Entry 7MPG (electron microscopy, 3.40 A resolution); this record covers chains C and D of the 9 polymer chains in the assembly.

Chain C:
Protein: Fusion glycoprotein F0, Envelope glycoprotein
From: Human respiratory syncytial virus
UniProtKB: chimeric construct of A0A0X8XQD7, M1E1E4: residues 26-513 from A0A0X8XQD7 (A0A0X8XQD7_HRSV) positions 16-503 (UniProt number = residue number - 10); residues 518-546 from M1E1E4 positions 1-29 (UniProt number = residue number - 517)
Amino-acid sequence (496 residues; numbered 26 to 550; 29 numbers in that range are skipped by the numbering (no residue carries them; nothing is unmodelled there); the number before each row is that of its first residue):
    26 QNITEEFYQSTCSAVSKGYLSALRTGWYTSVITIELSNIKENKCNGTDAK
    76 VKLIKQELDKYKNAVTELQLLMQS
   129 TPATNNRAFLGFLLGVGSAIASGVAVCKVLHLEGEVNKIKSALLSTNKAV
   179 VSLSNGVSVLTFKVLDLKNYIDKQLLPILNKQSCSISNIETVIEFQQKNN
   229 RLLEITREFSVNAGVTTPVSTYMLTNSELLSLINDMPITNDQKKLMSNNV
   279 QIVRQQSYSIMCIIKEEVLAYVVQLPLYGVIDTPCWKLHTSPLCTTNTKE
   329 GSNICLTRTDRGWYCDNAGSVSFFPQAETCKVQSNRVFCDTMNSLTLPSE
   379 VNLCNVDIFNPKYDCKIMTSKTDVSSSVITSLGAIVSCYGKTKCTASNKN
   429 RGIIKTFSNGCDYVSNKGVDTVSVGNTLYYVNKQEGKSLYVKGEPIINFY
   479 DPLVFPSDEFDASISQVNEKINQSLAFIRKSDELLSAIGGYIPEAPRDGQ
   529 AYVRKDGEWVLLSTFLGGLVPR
Disordered / not traced: 129-136, 514-550
Sequence notes: conflict Thr132 (Ala93 in A0A0X8XQD7), Val152 (Ile142 in A0A0X8XQD7), Gly546 (Ser29 in M1E1E4); engineered mutation Cys155 (Ser145 in A0A0X8XQD7), Phe190 (Ser180 in A0A0X8XQD7), Leu207 (Val197 in A0A0X8XQD7), Cys290 (Ser280 in A0A0X8XQD7); linker (514-517); expression tag (547-550)
Cystine bridges: Cys37-Cys439, Cys69-Cys212, Cys155-Cys290, Cys313-Cys343, Cys322-Cys333, Cys358-Cys367, Cys382-Cys393, Cys416-Cys422
Covalent attachments: N-acetylglucosamine (NAG) linked to Asn500
Reported in the primary citation:
  - post-translational modification sites: Asn500

Chain D:
Protein: AM14 Fab Heavy Chain
From: Homo sapiens
Notes: antibody fragment or engineered binder
Amino-acid sequence (244 residues; row label = number of the first residue in the row; a row labelled like 82A-82C holds insertion residues (82A, then the next letters in order)):
     1 CVQLVESGGGVVQPGRSLRLSCAASGFSFSHYAMHWVRQAPGKGLEWVAV
    51 IS
   52A Y
    53 DGENTYYADSVKGRFSISRDNSKNTVSLQM
82A-82C NSL
    83 RPEDTALYYCARDRIVDD
100A-100F YYYYGM
   101 DVWGQGATVTVSSASTKGPSVFPLAPSSKSTSGGTAALGCLVKDYFPEPV
   151 TVSWNSGALTSGVHTFPAVLQSSGLYSLSSVVTVPSSSLGTQTYICNVNH
   201 KPSNTKVDKKVEPKSCDKGSENLYFQGSHHHHHH
Disordered / not traced: 1, 128-133, 214-234
Cystine bridges: Cys22-Cys92, Cys140-Cys196

How chain C and chain D interact:
Residue-residue contacts - 7 pairs, chain C then chain D:
  Arg429(C) - Tyr100B(D)
  Arg429(C) - Tyr100D(D)  hydrogen bond
  Ile432(C) - Tyr100B(D)  hydrophobic
  Lys445(C) - Tyr52A(D)  hydrogen bond
  Lys445(C) - Asp99(D)
  Lys445(C) - Tyr100A(D)
  Glu463(C) - Tyr52A(D)
Also at the interface, not in a pair above, chain C (8 interface residues in all): Asn426, Asn428, Lys461, Gly464
Also at the interface, not in a pair above, chain D (8 interface residues in all): Asp53, Asp100, Tyr100C

Overview:
The chain C/chain D interface involves 8 residues from each chain; the contacts include 2 hydrogen bonds.
Polar pairs include Arg429(C)-Tyr100D(D) and Lys445(C)-Tyr52A(D). Covalently linked N-acetylglucosamine: at
Asn500(C). From the paper: a modification site at Asn500(C).
Chain C is Fusion glycoprotein F0, Envelope glycoprotein (Human respiratory syncytial virus) and chain D is
AM14 Fab Heavy Chain (Homo sapiens); the structure, Cryo-EM structure of Prefusion-stabilized RSV F (DS-Cav1)
in complex with Fab AM14, was determined by electron microscopy together with 7MMN from the same study.
